8TRK - chains C and B of the 3 polymer chains in the assembly; structure by electron microscopy, 2.69 A resolution.

Chain C (and B):
Protein: P2X purinoceptor 7
Notes: chain B of this document is another copy of the same molecule, construct and numbering; everything in this record applies to it too
UniProt: Q64663 (P2RX7_RAT); numbering as in UniProt (aligned over 1-595)
Chain sequence (595 residues; row label = number of the first residue in the row):
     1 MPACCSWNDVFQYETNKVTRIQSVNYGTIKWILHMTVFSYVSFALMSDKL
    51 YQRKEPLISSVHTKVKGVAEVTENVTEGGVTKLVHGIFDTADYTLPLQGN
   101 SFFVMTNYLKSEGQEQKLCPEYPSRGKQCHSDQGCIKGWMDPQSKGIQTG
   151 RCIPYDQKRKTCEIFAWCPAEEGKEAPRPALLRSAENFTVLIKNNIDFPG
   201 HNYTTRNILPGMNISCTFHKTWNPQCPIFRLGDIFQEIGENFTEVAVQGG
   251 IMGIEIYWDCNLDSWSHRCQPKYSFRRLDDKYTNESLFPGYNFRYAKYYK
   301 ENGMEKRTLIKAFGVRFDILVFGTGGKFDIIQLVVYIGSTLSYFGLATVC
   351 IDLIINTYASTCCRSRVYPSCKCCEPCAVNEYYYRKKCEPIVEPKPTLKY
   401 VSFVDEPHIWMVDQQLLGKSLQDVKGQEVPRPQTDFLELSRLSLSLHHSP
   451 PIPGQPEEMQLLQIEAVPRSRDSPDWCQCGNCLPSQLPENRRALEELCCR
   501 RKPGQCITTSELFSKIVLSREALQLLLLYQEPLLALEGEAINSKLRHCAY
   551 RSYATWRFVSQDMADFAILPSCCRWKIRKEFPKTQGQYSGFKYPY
Unresolved in the structure: 1-5, 75-82, 443-471
Cystine bridges: Cys119-Cys168, Cys129-Cys152, Cys135-Cys162, Cys216-Cys226, Cys260-Cys269
Glycans and other covalent adducts: N-acetylglucosamine (NAG) linked to Asn187, Asn202, Asn213, Asn241, Asn284; palmitic acid (PLM) linked to Ser360, Cys362, Cys363, Cys374, Cys377
Swiss-Prot annotation at these positions:
  - region: Ser360 to Cys377 (C-cys anchor)
  - binding site (ATP): Thr189, Arg294, Lys311
  - binding site (Na(+)): Ser342
  - binding site (Zn(2+)): Cys479, Cys499, Cys506, Cys572
  - binding site (GTP): Arg546, His547, Tyr550, Ala567, Lys583, Ser589, Gly590
  - site: Ser342 (Selectivity filter 1)
  - modified residue: Arg125 (ADP-ribosylarginine)
  - lipidation (S-palmitoyl cysteine): Cys4, Cys362, Cys363, Cys374, Cys377
  - glycosylation (N-linked (GlcNAc...) asparagine): Asn74, Asn187, Asn202, Asn213, Asn241, Asn284
  - mutagenesis: Phe88 (F88A: Decreases inhibitory potencies of antagonists), Phe103 (F103A: Decreases inhibitory potencies of antagonists), Arg125 (R125A: Moderately decreases the affinity for BzATP. Does not affect the binding affinity of ATP), Gln143 (Q143A: Reduces the affinity for both ATP and BzATP), Ile214 (I214A: Does not significantly affect the affinity for either ATP or BzATP), Lys297 (K297V: Does not affect the inhibitory potency of the tested antagonists)
What the authors report for this chain:
  - binding site for the ligand KFM: Phe88, Tyr93, Thr94, Pro96, Leu97, Gln98, Gly99, Ser101, Met105, Tyr108, Lys110, Tyr291, Phe293, Tyr295, Lys297, Ile310, Arg316
  - mutagenesis - Y298A: abolished expression

Chain C / chain B interface:
Contacting residue pairs (142):
  Asn8(C) with Gln427(B)
  Asn16(C) with Asn16(B)
  Lys17(C) with Asn16(B); Lys17(B), hydrogen bond (backbone-backbone); Glu389(B), salt bridge
  Val18(C) with Glu14(B); Thr15(B); Asn16(B); Lys17(B)
  Thr19(C) with Tyr13(B); Glu14(B); Thr15(B), hydrogen bond (backbone-backbone); Lys17(B), hydrogen bond
  Arg20(C) with Gln12(B); Tyr13(B); Glu14(B), salt bridge
  Ile21(C) with Phe11(B); Gln12(B); Tyr13(B), hydrogen bond (backbone-backbone)
  Gln22(C) with Phe11(B); Gln12(B)
  Ser23(C) with Phe11(B), hydrogen bond (backbone-backbone)
  Val24(C) with Phe11(B), hydrophobic
  Tyr26(C) with Tyr13(B), hydrophobic
  Gly27(C) with Phe11(B)
  Thr28(C) with Phe11(B)
  Lys30(C) with Gln12(B), hydrogen bond (side chain-backbone)
  Trp31(C) with Val10(B), hydrogen bond (side chain-backbone)
  Tyr40(C) with Ile330(B); Ile331(B); Val334(B), hydrophobic
  Asp48(C) with Ile331(B)
  Leu97(C) with Leu97(B), hydrophobic
  Met140(C) with Glu70(B)
  Lys145(C) with Asp89(B)
  Ile251(C) with His62(B)
  Glu255(C) with Ile58(B); Asp197(B)
  Arg276(C) with Asn195(B), hydrogen bond; Asp197(B); Thr204(B), hydrogen bond
  Leu278(C) with Ser60(B); Asn195(B); Arg206(B)
  Asp279(C) with Arg206(B)
  Asp280(C) with Arg206(B), salt bridge
  Ser286(C) with Ile214(B)
  Leu287(C) with Leu191(B), hydrophobic; Lys193(B), hydrogen bond (backbone-side chain); Ile208(B), hydrophobic; Ile214(B), hydrophobic
  Phe288(C) with Lys64(B); Leu191(B), hydrophobic; Lys193(B), hydrogen bond (backbone-side chain)
  Gly290(C) with His62(B)
  Tyr291(C) with His62(B); Gln98(B), hydrogen bond
  Asn292(C) with Lys64(B); Gln98(B), hydrogen bond (backbone-side chain)
  Phe293(C) with Gln98(B)
  Arg294(C) with Ala91(B); Asp92(B), salt bridge
  Tyr298(C) with Tyr93(B), hydrogen bond
  Leu309(C) with Asp92(B)
  Arg316(C) with Ser60(B), hydrogen bond; Val61(B), hydrogen bond (side chain-backbone); His62(B); Gln98(B), hydrogen bond (side chain-backbone); Gly99(B)
  Asp318(C) with Ser60(B), hydrogen bond
  Leu320(C) with Ser59(B)
  Phe322(C) with Ile58(B), hydrophobic; Pro199(B), hydrophobic
  Ser339(C) with Val335(B); Gly338(B); Ser339(B)
  Ser342(C) with Leu341(B); Ser342(B), hydrogen bond
  Tyr343(C) with Val334(B), hydrogen bond (side chain-backbone); Ile337(B); Gly338(B), hydrogen bond (side chain-backbone)
  Thr348(C) with Tyr13(B), hydrogen bond (backbone-side chain)
  Ile351(C) with Tyr13(B), hydrophobic
  Asp352(C) with Tyr13(B), hydrogen bond; Thr15(B), hydrogen bond
  Asn356(C) with Arg20(B), hydrogen bond
  Tyr384(C) with Arg20(B), hydrogen bond
  Lys386(C) with Lys17(B), hydrogen bond (backbone-side chain)
  Lys387(C) with Thr15(B), hydrogen bond; Asn16(B), hydrogen bond (side chain-backbone); Lys17(B); Val18(B), hydrogen bond (backbone-backbone)
  Cys388(C) with Val18(B); Arg20(B)
  Glu389(C) with Val18(B), hydrogen bond (backbone-backbone); Thr19(B); Arg20(B), hydrogen bond (backbone-backbone); Lys386(B), salt bridge
  Pro390(C) with Arg20(B)
  Ile391(C) with Thr19(B); Arg20(B), hydrogen bond (backbone-backbone); Ile21(B); Gln22(B), hydrogen bond (backbone-backbone); Tyr382(B); Tyr383(B), hydrophobic; Lys386(B)
  Val392(C) with Gln22(B); Tyr382(B)
  Glu393(C) with Gln22(B); Ser23(B); Tyr383(B)
  Pro394(C) with Val379(B); Tyr382(B), hydrophobic; Tyr383(B)
  Thr434(C) with Leu437(B)
  Asp435(C) with Leu437(B)
  Leu437(C) with Tyr529(B)
  Ile516(C) with Ser440(B)
  Leu526(C) with Phe436(B), hydrophobic; Leu439(B); Leu442(B), hydrophobic
  Leu528(C) with Leu512(B)
  Tyr529(C) with Leu439(B), hydrophobic; Leu512(B); Ile516(B), hydrophobic; Trp556(B), hydrogen bond (backbone-side chain); Arg557(B)
  Gln530(C) with Thr434(B)
  Pro532(C) with Ile507(B), hydrophobic; Ser510(B); Trp556(B), hydrophobic
  Leu533(C) with Val404(B), hydrophobic; Arg500(B); Gln505(B)
  Arg551(C) with Phe436(B)
  Ser552(C) with Phe436(B)
  Thr555(C) with Phe436(B); Leu437(B)
  Asp562(C) with Tyr382(B), hydrogen bond; Lys386(B), salt bridge
  Tyr595(C) with Tyr382(B); Arg385(B), hydrogen bond
Other interface residues (no listed pair), chain C (91 interface residues in all): Ala44, Ser47, Leu50, Trp167, Thr283, Tyr295, Arg307, Tyr336, Ala347, Ile355, Asp413, Glu438, Leu439, Ser440, Ala522, Leu525, Cys548, Val559, Tyr593
Other interface residues (no listed pair), chain B (81 interface residues in all): Asn8, Val24, Lys66, Ile196, Asp329, Ala378, Glu438, Arg441, Cys506, Thr509, Lys515, Thr555

Overview:
91 residues of chain C face 81 of chain B across their interface; the contacts include 37 hydrogen bonds and 6
salt bridges. Among the polar pairs are Lys17(C)-Glu389(B), Arg20(C)-Glu14(B) and Asp280(C)-Arg206(B). From
the paper: a binding site for the ligand KFM at Phe88(C), Tyr93(C) and Thr94(C) among others; Y298A of chain C
abolishes expression.
Both chains are P2X purinoceptor 7. Entry 8TRK (Cryo-EM structure of the rat P2X7 receptor in complex with the
allosteric antagonist methyl blue) was determined by electron microscopy (same publication as 8TR6, 8TR7,
8TR8, 8TRA and 8TRB).
